PDB entry 6ROW | electron microscopy, 4.50 A resolution (low resolution: residue-level contacts below are approximate; hydrogen-bond / salt-bridge calls are withheld) | chains C and D of the 7 polymer chains in the assembly

== Chain C (and D) ==
Protein: Putative zinc metallopeptidase
Organism: Haemonchus contortus
Notes: chain D of this document is another copy of the same molecule, construct and numbering; everything in this record applies to it too
UniProt: O76751 (O76751_HAECO); numbering as in UniProt (aligned over 81-835)
Chain sequence (755 residues; row label = number of the first residue in the row):
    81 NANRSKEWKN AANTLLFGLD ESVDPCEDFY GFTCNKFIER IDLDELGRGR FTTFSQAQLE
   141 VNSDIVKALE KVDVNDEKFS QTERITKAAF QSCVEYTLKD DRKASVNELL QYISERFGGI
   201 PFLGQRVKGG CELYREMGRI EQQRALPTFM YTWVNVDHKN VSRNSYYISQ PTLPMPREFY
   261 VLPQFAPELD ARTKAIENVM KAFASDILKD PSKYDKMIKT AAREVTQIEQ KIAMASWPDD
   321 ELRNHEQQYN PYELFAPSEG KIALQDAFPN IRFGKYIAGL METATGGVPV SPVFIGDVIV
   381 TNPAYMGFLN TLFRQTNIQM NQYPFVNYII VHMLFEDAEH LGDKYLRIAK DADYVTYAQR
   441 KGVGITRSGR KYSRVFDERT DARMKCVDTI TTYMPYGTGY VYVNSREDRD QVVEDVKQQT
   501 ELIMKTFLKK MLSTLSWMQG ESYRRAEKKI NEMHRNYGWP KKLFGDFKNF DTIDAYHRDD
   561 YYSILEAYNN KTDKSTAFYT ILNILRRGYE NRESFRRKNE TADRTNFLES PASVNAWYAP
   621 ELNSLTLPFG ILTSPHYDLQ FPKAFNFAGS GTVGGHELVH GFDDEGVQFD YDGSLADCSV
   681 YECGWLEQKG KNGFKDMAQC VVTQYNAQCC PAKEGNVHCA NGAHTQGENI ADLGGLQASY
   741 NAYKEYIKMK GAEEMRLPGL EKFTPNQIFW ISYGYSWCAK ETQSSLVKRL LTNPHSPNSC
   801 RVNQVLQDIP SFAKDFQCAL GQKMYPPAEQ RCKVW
Unresolved in the structure: 123-130, 152-159, 204-213, 290-293, 341-352, 364-372, 389-406, 419-461, 546-558, 576-578, 629-635, 670-688, 712-717, 748-753, 826-831 (chain D: 124-128, 155-159, 176-213, 285-294, 339-351, 361-373, 394-402, 419-460, 486-488, 511-521, 544-558, 575-579, 677-689, 713-718, 835)
Cystine bridges: Cys106-Cys818, Cys114-Cys778, Cys173-Cys466, Cys700-Cys832, Cys709-Cys719

== Chain C / chain D interface ==
Pairs across the interface (16):
  Tyr260(C) with Glu321(D)
  Val261(C) with Arg323(D); Asn324(D)
  Leu262(C) with Asp320(D)
  Pro263(C) with Lys695(D)
  Ala266(C) with Lys695(D)
  Pro267(C) with Lys695(D)
  Gln310(C) with Gln327(D)
  Met314(C) with Trp317(D)
  Trp317(C) with Met314(D)
  Asp320(C) with Pro263(D)
  Glu321(C) with Met314(D)
  Asn324(C) with Pro263(D)
  Gln327(C) with Gln310(D); Met314(D)
  Met386(C) with Thr391(D)
Interface residues without a listed pair, chain C (23 interface residues in all): Gln264, Arg303, Ala315, Arg323, Pro383, Tyr385, Gln699, His718, Gln726
Interface residues without a listed pair, chain D (20 interface residues in all): Val261, Leu262, Gln264, Glu326, Pro383, Ala384, Phe388, Ala698, Gln699

== Summary ==
23 residues of chain C face 20 of chain D across their interface.
Both chains are Putative zinc metallopeptidase (Haemonchus contortus). Entry 6ROW (Haemonchus galactose
containing glycoprotein complex) was determined by electron microscopy.
